8K28 - chains C and P of the 12 polymer chains in the assembly; structure by electron microscopy, 3.54 A resolution.

# Chain C
Protein: Csy3
From: Vibrio phage ICP1_2004_A
UniProtKB: F1D5V6 (F1D5V6_9CAUD); numbering as in UniProt (aligned over 1-306)
Chain sequence (306 residues; each row starts with the number of its first residue):
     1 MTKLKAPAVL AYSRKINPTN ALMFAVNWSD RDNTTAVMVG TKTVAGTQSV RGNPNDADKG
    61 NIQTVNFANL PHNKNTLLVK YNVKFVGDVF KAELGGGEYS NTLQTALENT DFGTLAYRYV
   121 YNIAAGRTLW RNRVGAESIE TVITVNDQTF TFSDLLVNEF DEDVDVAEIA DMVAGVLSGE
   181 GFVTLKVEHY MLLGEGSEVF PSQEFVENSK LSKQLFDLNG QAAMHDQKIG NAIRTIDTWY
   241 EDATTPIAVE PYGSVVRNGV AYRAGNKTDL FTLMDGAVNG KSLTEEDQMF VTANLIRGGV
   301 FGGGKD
Disordered / not traced: 1, 304-306

# Chain P
Molecule: 59-nt RNA strand
From: Vibrio phage ICP1_2004_A
Sequence (59 nucleotides; row label = number of the first residue in the row; numbers below 1 keep their minus sign (C-7 is residue -7)):
    -7 CUUAAAGAGU CAACCCUUUG CUUAUCUUCC CUAUUUAAAU GUUAGCAGCC GCAUAGGCU

# Chain C / chain P interface
Contacting residue pairs (41; chain C residue first):
  Ala11(C) with A-3(P), base contact
  Tyr12(C) with A-3(P), hydrogen bond to the sugar
  Arg14(C) with A-2(P), salt bridge to the phosphate; G-1(P), salt bridge to the phosphate
  Val44(C) with A5(P), sugar contact
  Ala45(C) with A5(P), hydrogen bond to the sugar; C6(P), phosphate contact; C7(P), phosphate contact
  Gly46(C) with A5(P), hydrogen bond to the sugar; C6(P), phosphate contact
  Ile62(C) with C7(P), base contact
  Val65(C) with A5(P), base contact
  Glu93(C) with A-4(P), base contact; A-3(P), sugar contact
  Leu94(C) with A-4(P), base contact
  Trp130(C) with A0(P), base contact
  Arg131(C) with C3(P), salt bridge to the phosphate
  Phe200(C) with C3(P), phosphate contact
  Ser202(C) with G1(P), hydrogen bond to the phosphate; U2(P), hydrogen bond to the phosphate
  Gln203(C) with G1(P), hydrogen bond to the sugar; U2(P), hydrogen bond to the phosphate; C3(P), phosphate contact
  Glu204(C) with G1(P), base contact
  Phe205(C) with G1(P), stacking on the base
  Lys213(C) with C3(P), phosphate contact
  His225(C) with G1(P), salt bridge to the phosphate
  Gln227(C) with G-1(P), phosphate contact; G1(P), phosphate contact
  Lys228(C) with U2(P), salt bridge to the phosphate
  Asn231(C) with A0(P), hydrogen bond to the sugar
  Arg234(C) with G-1(P), sugar contact; A0(P), salt bridge to the phosphate
  Val255(C) with A0(P), base contact
  Arg257(C) with A0(P), hydrogen bond to the base; U2(P), salt bridge to the phosphate
  Arg297(C) with A-2(P), sugar contact
  Gly298(C) with A-2(P), sugar contact
  Gly299(C) with A-2(P), sugar contact
  Val300(C) with A-3(P), base contact; A-2(P), base contact
Other interface residues (no listed pair), chain C (37 interface residues in all): Ser13, Thr43, Thr47, Ser49, Asn61, Gln63, Val206, Ser212
Other interface residues (no listed pair), chain P (12 interface residues in all): A4

# Summary
37 residues of chain C face 12 of chain P across their interface; the contacts include 9 hydrogen bonds, 7
salt bridges and 1 aromatic stacking contact. Polar contacts include Arg257(C)-A0(P), Tyr12(C)-A-3(P) and
Ala45(C)-A5(P).
Chain C is Csy3 and chain P is a 59-nt RNA strand, both from Vibrio phage ICP1_2004_A; the structure, ICP1
Csy-dsDNA complex (form 1), was determined by electron microscopy, deposited together with 8K0H, 8K0J and
8K0K.
